Entry 6X50 (electron microscopy, 3.30 A resolution); this record covers chains J and R of the 9 polymer chains in the assembly.

# Chain J
Protein: DNA-directed RNA polymerase subunit beta'
Organism: Escherichia coli
Notes: EC 2.7.7.6
Reference sequence: A0A4S1NBU2 (A0A4S1NBU2_ECOLX); numbering as in UniProt (aligned over 1-1407)
Amino-acid sequence (1407 residues; each row starts with the number of its first residue):
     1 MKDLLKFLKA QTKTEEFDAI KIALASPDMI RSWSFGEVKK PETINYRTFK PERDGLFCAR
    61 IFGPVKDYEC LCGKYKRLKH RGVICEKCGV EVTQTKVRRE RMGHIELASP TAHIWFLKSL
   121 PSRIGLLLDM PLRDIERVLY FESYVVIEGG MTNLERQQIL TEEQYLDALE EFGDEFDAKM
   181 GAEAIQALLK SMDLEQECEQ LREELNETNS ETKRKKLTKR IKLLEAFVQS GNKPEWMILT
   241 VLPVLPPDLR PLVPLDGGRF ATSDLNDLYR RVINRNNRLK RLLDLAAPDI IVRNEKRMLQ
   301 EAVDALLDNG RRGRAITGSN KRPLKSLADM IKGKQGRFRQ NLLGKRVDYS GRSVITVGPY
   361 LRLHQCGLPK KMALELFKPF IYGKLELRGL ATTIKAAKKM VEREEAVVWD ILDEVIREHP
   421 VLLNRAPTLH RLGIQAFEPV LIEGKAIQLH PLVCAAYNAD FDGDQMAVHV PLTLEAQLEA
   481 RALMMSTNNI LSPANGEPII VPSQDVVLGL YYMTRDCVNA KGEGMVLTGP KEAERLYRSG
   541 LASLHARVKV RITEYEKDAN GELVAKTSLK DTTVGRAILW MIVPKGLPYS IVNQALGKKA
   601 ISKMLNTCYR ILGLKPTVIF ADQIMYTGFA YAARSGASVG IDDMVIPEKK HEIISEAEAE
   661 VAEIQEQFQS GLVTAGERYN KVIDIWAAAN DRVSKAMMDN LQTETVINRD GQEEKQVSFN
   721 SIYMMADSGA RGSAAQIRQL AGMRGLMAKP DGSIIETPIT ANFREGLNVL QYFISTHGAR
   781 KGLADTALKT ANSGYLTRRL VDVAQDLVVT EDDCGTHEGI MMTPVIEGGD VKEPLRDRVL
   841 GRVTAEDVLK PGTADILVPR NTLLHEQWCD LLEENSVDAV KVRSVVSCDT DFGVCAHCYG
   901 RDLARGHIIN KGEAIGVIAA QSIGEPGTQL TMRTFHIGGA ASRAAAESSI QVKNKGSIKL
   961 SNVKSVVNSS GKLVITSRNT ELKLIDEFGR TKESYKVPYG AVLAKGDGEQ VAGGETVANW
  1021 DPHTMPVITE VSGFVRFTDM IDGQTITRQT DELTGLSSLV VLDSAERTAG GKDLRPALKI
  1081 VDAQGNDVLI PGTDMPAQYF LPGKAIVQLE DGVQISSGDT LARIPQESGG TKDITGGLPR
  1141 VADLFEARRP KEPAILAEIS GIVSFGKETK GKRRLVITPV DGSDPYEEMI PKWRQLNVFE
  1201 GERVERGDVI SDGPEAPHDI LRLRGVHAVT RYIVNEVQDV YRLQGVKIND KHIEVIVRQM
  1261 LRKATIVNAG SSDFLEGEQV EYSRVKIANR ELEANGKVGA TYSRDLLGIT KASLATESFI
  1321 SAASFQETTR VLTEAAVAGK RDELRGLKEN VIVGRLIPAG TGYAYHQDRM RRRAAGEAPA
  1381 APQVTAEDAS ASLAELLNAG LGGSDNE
Unresolved in the structure: 1-15, 934-947, 1127-1134, 1374-1407
Differences from the reference sequence: conflict Val1384 (Met in A0A4S1NBU2)
Bound ions: Zn2+ site 1: Cys70, Cys72, Cys85, Cys88; Mg2+: Asp460, Asp462, Asp464 (shared with A20(R) of chain R); Zn2+ site 2: Cys814, Cys888, Cys895, Cys898

# Chain R
Molecule: 20-nt RNA strand
Sequence (20 nucleotides; row label = number of the first residue in the row):
     1 GCAUUCAAAG CGGAGAGGUA
Unresolved in the structure: 1-11
Bound ions: Mg2+: A20 (shared with Asp460(J), Asp462(J), Asp464(J) of chain J)

# Chain J / chain R interface
Pairs across the interface - 6 pairs, chain J then chain R:
  Leu255(J) with G12(R), base contact
  Arg425(J) with A20(R), hydrogen bond to the sugar
  Asp460(J) with A20(R), phosphate contact
  Asp462(J) with A20(R), phosphate contact
  Gly463(J) with U19(R), sugar contact
  Asp464(J) with A20(R), hydrogen bond to the sugar
Interface residues without a listed pair, chain J (8 interface residues in all): Arg322, Pro427
Interface residues without a listed pair, chain R (4 interface residues in all): G13

# Overview
8 residues of chain J face 4 of chain R across their interface, with 2 hydrogen bonds. Among the polar pairs
are Arg425(J)-A20(R) and Asp464(J)-A20(R). Cys70(J), Cys72(J), Cys85(J) and Cys88(J) coordinate Zn2+ site 1.
The Mg2+ site is built by Asp460(J), Asp462(J), Asp464(J) and A20(R).
Here chain J is DNA-directed RNA polymerase subunit beta' (Escherichia coli) and chain R is a 20-nt RNA
strand. Entry 6X50 (Mfd-bound E.coli RNA polymerase elongation complex - V state) was determined by electron
microscopy together with 6X26, 6X2F, 6X2N, 6X43, 6X4W and 6X4Y from the same study.
